6ZIE - chains A and B; structure by X-ray diffraction, 2.30 A resolution.

Chain A:
Molecule: Cmpx-383B
Organism: synthetic construct
Sequence (143 residues; each row starts with the number of its first residue; note: 1 number in that range is skipped by the numbering (no residue carries it; nothing is unmodelled there)):
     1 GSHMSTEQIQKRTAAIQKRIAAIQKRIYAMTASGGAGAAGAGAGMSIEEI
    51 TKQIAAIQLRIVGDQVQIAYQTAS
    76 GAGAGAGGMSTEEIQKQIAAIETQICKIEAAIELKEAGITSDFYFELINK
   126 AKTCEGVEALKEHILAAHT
Not modelled in the structure: 1-5, 34-40, 76-83
Disulfides: Cys101-Cys129
Metal / ion sites: Zn2+ site 1: Glu49, Glu121 (shared with His252(B) of chain B); Zn2+ site 2: Glu104, Glu108; Zn2+ site 3: Glu133, Glu137; Zn2+ site 4: His143 (shared with Glu292(B), Asp296(B) of chain B)

Chain B:
Molecule: Induced myeloid leukemia cell differentiation protein Mcl-1
Organism: Homo sapiens
UniProtKB: Q07820 (MCL1_HUMAN); residue numbers follow UniProt; this construct covers 172-327
Sequence (162 residues; numbered 166 to 327; the number before each row is that of its first residue):
   166 GSHMGSDELYRQSLEIISRYLREQATGAKDTKPMGRSGATSRKALETLRR
   216 VGDGVQRNHETAFQGMLRKLDIKNEDDVKSLSRVMIHVFSDGVTNWGRIV
   266 TLISFGAFVAKHLKTINQESCIEPLAESITDVLVRTKRDWLVKQRGWDGF
   316 VEFFHVEDLEGG
Not modelled in the structure: 166-170, 200-201, 323-327
Differences from the reference sequence: expression tag (166-171)
Metal / ion sites: Zn2+ site 1: Asp236, Asp242, His277; Zn2+ site 2: His252 (shared with Glu49(A), Glu121(A) of chain A); Zn2+ site 3: Glu292, Asp296 (shared with His143(A) of chain A)

How chain A and chain B interact:
Pairs across the interface (45):
  Gln24(A) with Lys234(B)
  Glu48(A) with Lys238(B), salt bridge; Arg248(B), salt bridge
  Glu49(A) with His252(B), salt bridge
  Lys52(A) with Lys238(B); Ser245(B); Arg248(B); Val249(B)
  Ala55(A) with Val249(B), hydrophobic
  Ala56(A) with Val249(B); His252(B); Val253(B)
  Gln58(A) with Met231(B)
  Leu59(A) with Met231(B), hydrophobic; Val249(B), hydrophobic; Thr266(B); Phe270(B), hydrophobic
  Arg60(A) with His252(B), hydrogen bond (side chain-backbone); Val253(B), hydrogen bond (side chain-backbone); Asp256(B); Arg263(B)
  Val62(A) with His224(B); Thr266(B)
  Gly63(A) with Gly262(B); Arg263(B); Thr266(B)
  Asp64(A) with Asn260(B), hydrogen bond; Arg263(B), salt bridge
  Gln65(A) with His224(B), hydrogen bond
  Val66(A) with Val220(B), hydrophobic; Val265(B), hydrophobic; Thr266(B)
  Gln67(A) with Asn260(B); Trp261(B); Gly262(B), hydrogen bond (side chain-backbone); Phe318(B)
  Tyr70(A) with Val216(B); Phe318(B), hydrophobic; Phe319(B), hydrophobic
  Ala73(A) with Val321(B)
  Ser74(A) with Glu317(B); Phe318(B); Val321(B)
  Gln92(A) with Asp256(B); Val258(B)
Other interface residues (no listed pair), chain A (22 interface residues in all): Thr51, Gln71, Met84
Other interface residues (no listed pair), chain B (27 interface residues in all): Ala227, Phe228, Leu267
Interface features reported in the paper:
  - pairs named by the authors: Arg263(B)-Asp64(A) (salt bridge)
  - interface residues, chain A: Glu49(A), Lys52(A), Tyr70(A)

Overview:
22 residues of chain A and 27 residues of chain B are in contact; the contacts include 5 hydrogen bonds and 4
salt bridges. Polar pairs include Glu48(A)-Lys238(B), Glu48(A)-Arg248(B) and Glu49(A)-His252(B). The authors
report a salt bridge between Arg263(B) and Asp64(A). The paper reports interface residues Glu49(A), Lys52(A)
and Tyr70(A).
Here chain A is Cmpx-383B (synthetic construct) and chain B is Induced myeloid leukemia cell differentiation
protein Mcl-1 (Homo sapiens). Entry 6ZIE (Crystal structure of MCL-1 in complex with a neutralizing Alphabody
CMPX-383B) was determined by X-ray diffraction together with 6ZL1 from the same study.
